7WF7 - chains C and D of the 5 polymer chains in the assembly; structure by electron microscopy, 3.40 A resolution.

# Chain C
Molecule: Guanine nucleotide-binding protein G(I)/G(S)/G(T) subunit beta-1
From: Homo sapiens
Reference sequence: P62873 (GBB1_HUMAN); residue numbers follow UniProt; this construct covers 2-340
Chain sequence (345 residues; numbered -4 to 340; the number before each row is that of its first residue; numbers below 1 keep their minus sign (Met-4 is residue -4)):
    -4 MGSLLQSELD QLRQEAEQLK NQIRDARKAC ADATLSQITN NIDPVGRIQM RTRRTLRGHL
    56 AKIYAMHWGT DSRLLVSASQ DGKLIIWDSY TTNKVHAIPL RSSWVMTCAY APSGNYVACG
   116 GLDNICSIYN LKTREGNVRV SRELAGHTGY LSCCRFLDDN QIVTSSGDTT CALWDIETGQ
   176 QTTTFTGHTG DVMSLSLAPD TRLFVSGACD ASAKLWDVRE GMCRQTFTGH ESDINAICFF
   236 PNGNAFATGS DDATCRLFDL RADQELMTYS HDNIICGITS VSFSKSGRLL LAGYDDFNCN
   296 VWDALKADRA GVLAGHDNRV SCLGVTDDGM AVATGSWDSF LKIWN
Disordered / not traced: -4 to 3
Sequence notes: initiating methionine (-4); expression tag (-3 to 1)
UniProt features mapped onto this chain:
  - modified residue: Ser2 (N-acetylserine), His266 (Phosphohistidine)
  - natural variant: Leu30 (L30F: In MRD42; uncertain significance), Arg52 (R52G: In MRD42), Gly64 (G64V: In MRD42), Asp76 (D76E: In MRD42; D76G: In MRD42), Gly77 (G77S: In MRD42), Lys78 (K78R: In MRD42), Ile80 (I80N: In MRD42; I80T: In MRD42), His91 (H91R: In MRD42; uncertain significance), Ala92 (A92T: In MRD42), Pro94 (P94S: In MRD42), Leu95 (L95P: In MRD42), Arg96 (R96L: In MRD42), 5 further natural variant entries in UniProt

# Chain D
Molecule: Guanine nucleotide-binding protein G(I)/G(S)/G(O) subunit gamma-2
From: Homo sapiens
Reference sequence: P59768 (GBG2_HUMAN); residues 1-71 here = UniProt positions 1-71
Chain sequence (71 residues; row label = number of the first residue in the row):
     1 MASNNTASIA QARKLVEQLK MEANIDRIKV SKAAADLMAY CEAHAKEDPL LTPVPASENP
    61 FREKKFFCAI L
Disordered / not traced: 1-9, 63-71
UniProt features mapped onto this chain:
  - modified residue: Ala2 (N-acetylalanine), Cys68 (Cysteine methyl ester)
  - lipidation: Cys68 (S-geranylgeranyl cysteine)

# Chain C / chain D interface
Pairs across the interface - 58 pairs, chain C then chain D:
  Leu7(C) - Val16(D)
  Ala11(C) - Val16(D)  hydrophobic
  Ala11(C) - Leu19(D)
  Leu14(C) - Val16(D)
  Leu14(C) - Lys20(D)
  Lys15(C) - Leu19(D)
  Ile18(C) - Leu19(D)  hydrophobic
  Ile18(C) - Arg27(D)
  Ala24(C) - Lys29(D)  hydrogen bond (backbone-side chain)
  Cys25(C) - Ile28(D)
  Cys25(C) - Lys29(D)
  Cys25(C) - Val30(D)
  Ala26(C) - Val30(D)  hydrophobic
  Ala28(C) - Val30(D)
  Leu30(C) - Ala34(D)
  Leu30(C) - Leu37(D)  hydrophobic
  Val40(C) - Leu51(D)  hydrophobic
  Arg48(C) - Phe61(D)
  Arg48(C) - Arg62(D)  hydrogen bond (side chain-backbone)
  Arg49(C) - Pro60(D)  hydrogen bond (side chain-backbone)
  Arg49(C) - Phe61(D)  hydrogen bond (side chain-backbone)
  Ser84(C) - Phe61(D)
  Tyr85(C) - Pro60(D)  hydrophobic
  Tyr85(C) - Phe61(D)  hydrophobic
  Cys218(C) - Gln18(D)
  Arg219(C) - Gln18(D)  hydrogen bond (backbone-side chain)
  Arg219(C) - Glu22(D)
  Gln220(C) - Glu22(D)
  Phe235(C) - Leu37(D)  hydrophobic
  Phe235(C) - Tyr40(D)  hydrophobic
  Phe235(C) - Cys41(D)  hydrophobic
  Asn237(C) - Tyr40(D)
  Asp254(C) - Ala33(D)
  Arg256(C) - Ile28(D)
  Arg256(C) - Lys32(D)
  Arg256(C) - Ala33(D)
  Arg256(C) - Asp36(D)  salt bridge
  Asp258(C) - Arg27(D)  salt bridge
  Lys280(C) - Glu47(D)  salt bridge
  Ser281(C) - Tyr40(D)
  Ser281(C) - His44(D)
  Ser281(C) - Asp48(D)  hydrogen bond
  Gly282(C) - Cys41(D)
  Arg283(C) - Cys41(D)  hydrogen bond (side chain-backbone)
  Arg283(C) - Ala45(D)
  Arg283(C) - Asp48(D)  salt bridge
  Arg283(C) - Leu51(D)
  Leu300(C) - Leu37(D)  hydrophobic
  Asp323(C) - Pro49(D)
  Gly324(C) - Pro49(D)
  Gly324(C) - Leu50(D)
  Met325(C) - Pro49(D)  hydrophobic
  Met325(C) - Leu50(D)
  Ala326(C) - Phe61(D)  hydrophobic
  Val327(C) - Leu50(D)  hydrophobic
  Ile338(C) - Phe61(D)  hydrophobic
  Asn340(C) - Leu50(D)
  Asn340(C) - Asn59(D)  hydrogen bond
Other interface residues (no listed pair), chain C (41 interface residues in all): Leu4, Ala21, Thr221, Pro236, Ser279, Leu284
Other interface residues (no listed pair), chain D (32 interface residues in all): Ala10, Ala12, Arg13, Leu15, Ala23

# Overview
Chain C and chain D form an interface of 41 and 32 residues respectively; the contacts include 8 hydrogen
bonds and 4 salt bridges. Polar contacts include Arg256(C)-Asp36(D), Asp258(C)-Arg27(D) and
Lys280(C)-Glu47(D).
Chain C is Guanine nucleotide-binding protein G(I)/G(S)/G(T) subunit beta-1 and chain D is Guanine
nucleotide-binding protein G(I)/G(S)/G(O) subunit gamma-2, both from Homo sapiens; the structure, Cryo-EM of
Sphingosine 1-phosphate receptor 1 / Gi complex bound to S1P, was determined by electron microscopy (same
publication as 7EO2 and 7EO4).
